PDB entry 7BZG | X-ray diffraction, 2.90 A resolution | chains B and C of the 4 polymer chains in the assembly

# Chain B
Name: HTH-type transcriptional activator HxlR
From: Bacillus subtilis (strain 168)
UniProtKB: P42406 (HXLR_BACSU); numbering as in UniProt (aligned over 1-120)
Amino-acid sequence (123 residues; row label = number of the first residue in the row; numbers below 1 keep their minus sign (Gly-2 is residue -2)):
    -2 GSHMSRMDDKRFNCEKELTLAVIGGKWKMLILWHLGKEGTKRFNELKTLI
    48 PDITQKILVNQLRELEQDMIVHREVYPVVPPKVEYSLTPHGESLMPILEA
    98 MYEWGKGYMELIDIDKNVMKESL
Disordered / not traced: -2 to 1, 112-120
Sequence notes: expression tag (-2 to 0)
Covalent attachments: formyl group (FOR) linked to Cys11, Lys13
What the authors report for this chain:
  - binding site for formyl group: Cys11, Lys13
  - mutagenesis - C11A: abolished binding to 0.6 mM FA
  - mutagenesis - C11A: abolished signaling in response to 0.6 mM FA

# Chain C
Molecule: 20-nt DNA strand
Sequence (20 nucleotides; each row starts with the number of its first residue):
     1 CAGTATCCTCGAGGATACTG

# Interface between chain B and chain C
Contacting residue pairs - 14 pairs, chain B then chain C:
  Gly22(B) - DG13(C)  phosphate contact
  Lys23(B) - DG13(C)  hydrogen bond to the phosphate
  Lys23(B) - DG14(C)  salt bridge to the phosphate
  Trp24(B) - DG14(C)  hydrogen bond to the phosphate
  Thr51(B) - DA15(C)  phosphate contact
  Thr51(B) - DT16(C)  base contact
  Gln52(B) - DT16(C)  base contact
  Gln52(B) - DA17(C)  base contact
  Lys53(B) - DG14(C)  hydrogen bond to the base
  Lys53(B) - DA15(C)  base contact
  Ile54(B) - DG13(C)  sugar contact
  Ile54(B) - DG14(C)  phosphate contact
  Gln58(B) - DG13(C)  phosphate contact
  Pro78(B) - DG20(C)  base contact
Other interface residues (no listed pair), chain C (7 interface residues in all): DC18

# Summary
Chain B and chain C form an interface of 9 and 7 residues respectively, with 3 hydrogen bonds and 1 salt
bridge. Polar contacts include Lys53(B)-DG14(C), Lys23(B)-DG13(C) and Trp24(B)-DG14(C). From the paper: a
binding site for formyl group at Cys11(B) and Lys13(B); C11A of chain B abolishes binding to 0.6 mM FA.
Here chain B is HTH-type transcriptional activator HxlR (Bacillus subtilis (strain 168)) and chain C is a
20-nt DNA strand. Entry 7BZG (Structure of Bacillus subtilis HxlR, wild type in complex with formaldehyde and
DNA) was determined by X-ray diffraction, deposited together with 7BZE.
